Entry 8WHA (electron microscopy, 4.05 A resolution (low resolution: residue-level contacts below are approximate; hydrogen-bond / salt-bridge calls are withheld)); this record covers chains G and J of the 12 polymer chains in the assembly.

[Chain G]
Name: Histone H2A.6
Organism: Arabidopsis thaliana
UniProt: Q9LD28 (H2A6_ARATH); residues 0-129 here correspond to UniProt positions 1-130 (UniProt number = residue number + 1)
Chain sequence (130 residues; row label = number of the first residue in the row; numbering starts at 0):
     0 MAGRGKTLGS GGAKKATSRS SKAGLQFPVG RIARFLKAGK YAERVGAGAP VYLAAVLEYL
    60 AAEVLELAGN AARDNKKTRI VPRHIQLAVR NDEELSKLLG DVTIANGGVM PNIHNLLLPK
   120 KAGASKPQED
Disordered / not traced: 0-17, 117-129

[Chain J]
Molecule: antisense strand (147-nt DNA)
Sequence (147 nucleotides; numbered 1 to 147; the number before each row is that of its first residue):
     1 ATCGGATGTA TATATCTGAC ACGTGCCTGG AGACTAGGGA GTAATCCCCT TGGGCGGTTA
    61 AACGCGGGGG ACAGCGCGTA CGTGCGTTTA AGCGGTGCTA GAGCTGTCTA CGACCAATTG
   121 AGCGGCCTCG GCACCGGGAT TCTCGAT
Disordered / not traced: 1, 144-147

[Interface between chain G and chain J]
Contacting residue pairs (12; chain G residue first):
  Arg-30(G) with DG122(J); DC123(J)
  Arg-43(G) with DG112(J); DA113(J)
  Val-44(G) with DG112(J); DA113(J)
  Gly-45(G) with DG112(J)
  Ala-46(G) with DG112(J)
  Lys-76(G) with DA133(J)
  Thr-77(G) with DC132(J)
  Arg-78(G) with DG131(J); DC132(J)
Interface residues without a listed pair, chain G (10 interface residues in all): Lys-36, Glu-42

[Overview]
The interface between chain G and chain J involves 10 residues on one side and 7 on the other.
Here chain G is Histone H2A.6 (Arabidopsis thaliana) and chain J is antisense strand (147-nt DNA). Entry 8WHA
(Structure of DDM1-nucleosome complex in the ADP-BeFx state with DDM1 bound to SHL2 and SHL-2) was determined
by electron microscopy, deposited together with 8WH5, 8WH8, 8WH9 and 8WHB.
